PDB entry 6HUP | electron microscopy, 3.58 A resolution | chains A and B of the 6 polymer chains in the assembly

[Chain A]
Molecule: Gamma-aminobutyric acid receptor subunit alpha-1
Source organism: Bos taurus
UniProt: chimeric construct of P08219, P14867: residues -34 to -8 from P08219 (GBRA1_BOVIN) positions 1-27 (UniProt number = residue number + 35); residues 1-429 from P14867 positions 28-456 (UniProt number = residue number + 27)
Sequence (464 residues; row label = number of the first residue in the row; numbers below 1 keep their minus sign (Met-34 is residue -34)):
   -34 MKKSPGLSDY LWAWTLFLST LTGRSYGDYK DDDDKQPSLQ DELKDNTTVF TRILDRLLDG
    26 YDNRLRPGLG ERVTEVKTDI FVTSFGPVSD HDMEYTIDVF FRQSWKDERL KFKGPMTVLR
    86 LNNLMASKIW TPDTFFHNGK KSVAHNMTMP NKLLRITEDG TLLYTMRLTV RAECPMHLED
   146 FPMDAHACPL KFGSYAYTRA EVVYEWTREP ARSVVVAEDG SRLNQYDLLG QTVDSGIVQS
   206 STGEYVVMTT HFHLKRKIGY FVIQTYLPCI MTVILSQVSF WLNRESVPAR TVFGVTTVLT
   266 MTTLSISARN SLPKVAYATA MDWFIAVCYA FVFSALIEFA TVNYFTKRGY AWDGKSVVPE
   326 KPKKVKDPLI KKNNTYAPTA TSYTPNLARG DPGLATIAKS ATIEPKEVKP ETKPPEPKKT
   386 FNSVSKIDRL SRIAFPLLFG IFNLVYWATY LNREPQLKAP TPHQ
Not modelled in the structure: -34 to 12, 322-383, 419-429
Construct notes: linker (-7 to 0)
Disulfide bonds: Cys139-Cys153
Glycans and other covalent adducts: glycan linked to Asn111
Residues lining bound ligands:
  - gamma-amino-butanoic acid (ABU): Phe65, Arg67, Leu118, Thr130
  - DZP (7-chloro-1-methyl-5-phenyl-1,3-dihydro-2H-1,4-benzodiazepin-2-one): Ile228, Leu232, Pro233, Met236, Thr237, Thr265, Leu269
  - PIO ([(2R)-2-octanoyloxy-3-[oxidanyl-[(1R,2R,3S,4R,5R,6S)-2,3,6-tris(oxidanyl)-4,5-diphosphonooxy-cyclohexyl]oxy-phosphoryl]oxy-propyl] octanoate): Arg249, Thr306, Phe310, Lys312, Arg313, Phe386, Asn387, Ser388, Ser390, Lys391, Ile392, Leu395
Reported in the primary citation:
  - binding site for DZP: His102, Pro233

[Chain B]
Molecule: Gamma-aminobutyric acid receptor subunit beta-3
Source organism: Homo sapiens
UniProt: P28472 (GBRB3_HUMAN), isoform P28472-2; residues -24 to 448 here correspond to UniProt positions 1-473 (UniProt number = residue number + 25)
Sequence (473 residues; numbered -24 to 448; the number before each row is that of its first residue; numbers below 1 keep their minus sign (Met-24 is residue -24)):
   -24 MCSGLLELLL PIWLSWTLGT RGSEPRSVND PGNMSFVKET VDKLLKGYDI RLRPDFGGPP
    36 VCVGMNIDIA SIDMVSEVNM DYTLTMYFQQ YWRDKRLAYS GIPLNLTLDN RVADQLWVPD
    96 TYFLNDKKSF VHGVTVKNRM IRLHPDGTVL YGLRITTTAA CMMDLRRYPL DEQNCTLEIE
   156 SYGYTTDDIE FYWRGGDKAV TGVERIELPQ FSIVEHRLVS RNVVFATGAY PRLSLSFRLK
   216 RNIGYFILQT YMPSILITIL SWVSFWINYD ASAARVALGI TTVLTMTTIN THLRETLPKI
   276 PYVKAIDMYL MGCFVFVFLA LLEYAFVNYI FFGRGPQRQK KLAEKTAKAK NDRSKSESNR
   336 VDAHGNILLT SLEVHNEMNE VSGGIGDTRN SAISFDNSGI QYRKQSMPRE GHGRFLGDRS
   396 LPHKKTHLRR RSSQLKIKIP DLTDVNAIDR WSRIVFPFTF SLFNLVYWLY YVN
Not modelled in the structure: -24 to 7, 314-417, 448
Disulfide bonds: Cys136-Cys150
Glycans and other covalent adducts: N-acetylglucosamine (NAG) linked to Asn80; glycan linked to Asn149
Residues lining bound ligands:
  - gamma-amino-butanoic acid (ABU): Tyr97, Glu155, Ser156, Tyr157, Phe200, Thr202, Tyr205
  - DZP (7-chloro-1-methyl-5-phenyl-1,3-dihydro-2H-1,4-benzodiazepin-2-one): Met261, Thr262, Asn265, Leu285, Met286, Phe289
Reported in the primary citation:
  - binding site for DZP: Met286, Phe289
  - mutagenesis - K279T (20-fold): increased signaling in response to GABA (citing earlier work)

[Chain A / chain B interface]
Contacting residue pairs (93; chain A residue first):
  Phe15(A) - Phe31(B)  hydrophobic
  Thr16(A) - Asp24(B)
  Thr16(A) - Leu27(B)
  Leu19(A) - Arg26(B)
  Asp20(A) - Arg26(B)  salt bridge
  Leu23(A) - Arg26(B)
  Phe46(A) - Phe200(B)  hydrophobic
  His56(A) - Lys274(B)
  Phe65(A) - Tyr97(B)
  Phe65(A) - Leu99(B)  hydrophobic
  Phe65(A) - Tyr157(B)  hydrophobic
  Arg67(A) - Ala201(B)
  Arg67(A) - Thr202(B)
  Leu84(A) - Phe31(B)  hydrophobic
  Arg85(A) - Phe31(B)
  Arg85(A) - Asp163(B)  salt bridge
  Leu86(A) - Arg26(B)
  Asn87(A) - Ile25(B)  hydrogen bond (side chain-backbone)
  Asn87(A) - Arg26(B)
  Leu89(A) - Ile25(B)  hydrophobic
  Met90(A) - Arg26(B)
  His110(A) - Asp101(B)  salt bridge
  His110(A) - Lys102(B)
  Met112(A) - Thr96(B)
  Met112(A) - Tyr97(B)
  Met112(A) - Ser104(B)
  Met112(A) - Phe105(B)
  Met112(A) - Val106(B)
  Met112(A) - Ile130(B)  hydrophobic
  Thr113(A) - Pro94(B)
  Thr113(A) - Thr96(B)  hydrogen bond (backbone-backbone)
  Thr113(A) - Leu128(B)
  Met114(A) - Val93(B)  hydrophobic
  Met114(A) - Asp95(B)
  Asn116(A) - Tyr97(B)
  Asn116(A) - Tyr157(B)
  Lys117(A) - Tyr157(B)
  Leu118(A) - Tyr157(B)
  Leu118(A) - Gly158(B)
  Arg120(A) - Gly158(B)  hydrogen bond (side chain-backbone)
  Arg120(A) - Thr160(B)
  Arg120(A) - Thr202(B)  hydrogen bond (side chain-backbone)
  Arg120(A) - Tyr205(B)  hydrogen bond
  Thr130(A) - Tyr157(B)  hydrogen bond
  Met131(A) - Tyr157(B)  hydrogen bond (backbone-side chain)
  Arg132(A) - Tyr97(B)
  Arg132(A) - Phe98(B)  hydrogen bond (side chain-backbone)
  Arg132(A) - Leu99(B)  hydrogen bond (side chain-backbone)
  Arg132(A) - Tyr157(B)
  Arg187(A) - Met137(B)
  Asn189(A) - Met55(B)
  Asn189(A) - Pro276(B)
  Gln190(A) - Lys274(B)
  Lys222(A) - Pro276(B)
  Gly224(A) - Pro276(B)
  Tyr225(A) - Arg269(B)
  Tyr225(A) - Lys274(B)
  Tyr225(A) - Ile275(B)
  Tyr225(A) - Pro276(B)
  Ile228(A) - Tyr277(B)
  Ile228(A) - Val278(B)  hydrophobic
  Gln229(A) - Asn265(B)
  Gln229(A) - Arg269(B)  hydrogen bond
  Gln229(A) - Lys279(B)
  Met236(A) - Phe289(B)  hydrophobic
  Ile239(A) - Phe293(B)  hydrophobic
  Leu240(A) - Phe293(B)  hydrophobic
  Leu240(A) - Leu296(B)  hydrophobic
  Val243(A) - Leu297(B)  hydrophobic
  Val243(A) - Ala300(B)  hydrophobic
  Trp246(A) - Ala300(B)
  Trp246(A) - Tyr304(B)  hydrophobic
  Leu247(A) - Tyr299(B)  hydrophobic
  Leu247(A) - Asn303(B)
  Asn248(A) - Asn303(B)
  Asn248(A) - Phe307(B)
  Ser251(A) - Ser247(B)  hydrogen bond
  Ala254(A) - Ser247(B)
  Ala254(A) - Val251(B)
  Phe258(A) - Ile255(B)  hydrophobic
  Thr261(A) - Ile255(B)
  Thr261(A) - Leu259(B)
  Thr265(A) - Leu259(B)
  Ser272(A) - Arg269(B)  hydrogen bond (backbone-side chain)
  Ser276(A) - Arg269(B)
  Ser276(A) - Lys274(B)
  Trp317(A) - Phe306(B)
  Trp317(A) - Phe307(B)
  Trp317(A) - Gly310(B)
  Trp317(A) - Pro311(B)
  Gly319(A) - Phe306(B)
  Ser321(A) - Arg313(B)
  Arg397(A) - Tyr304(B)
Also at the interface, not in a pair above, chain A (59 interface residues in all): Lys93, Leu128, Leu232, Pro253, Val257, Leu264, Ala316
Also at the interface, not in a pair above, chain B (62 interface residues in all): Phe63, Asn100, Ala135, Tyr159, Ala248, Pro273, Asp282, Met286

[Summary]
Chain A and chain B form an interface of 59 and 62 residues respectively, with 12 hydrogen bonds and 3 salt
bridges. Among the polar pairs are Asp20(A)-Arg26(B), Arg85(A)-Asp163(B) and His110(A)-Asp101(B). From the
paper: a binding site for DZP at His102(A), Pro233(A) and Met286(B) among others; K279T of chain B increases
signaling in response to GABA.
Chain A is Gamma-aminobutyric acid receptor subunit alpha-1 (Bos taurus) and chain B is Gamma-aminobutyric
acid receptor subunit beta-3 (Homo sapiens); the structure, CryoEM structure of human full-length
alpha1beta3gamma2L GABA(A)R in complex with diazepam (Valium), GABA and megabody Mb38, was determined by
electron microscopy together with 6HUG, 6HUJ, 6HUK and 6HUO from the same study.
